PDB entry 4UDB | X-ray diffraction, 2.36 A resolution | chains A and B

# Chain A
Molecule: Mineralocorticoid receptor
From: Homo sapiens
Notes: fragment: ligand binding domain, residues 735-984
Reference sequence: P08235 (MCR_HUMAN); numbering as in UniProt (aligned over 735-984)
Sequence (272 residues; each row starts with the number of its first residue):
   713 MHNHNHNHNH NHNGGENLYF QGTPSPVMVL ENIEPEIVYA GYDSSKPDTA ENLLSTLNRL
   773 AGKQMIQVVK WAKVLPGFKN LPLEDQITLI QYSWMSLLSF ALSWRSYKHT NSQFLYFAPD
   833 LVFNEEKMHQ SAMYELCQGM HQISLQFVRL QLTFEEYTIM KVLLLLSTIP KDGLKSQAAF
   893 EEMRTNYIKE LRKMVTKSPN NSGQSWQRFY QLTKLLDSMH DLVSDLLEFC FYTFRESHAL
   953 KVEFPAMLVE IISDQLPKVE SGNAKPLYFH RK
Disordered / not traced: 713-736, 756-758, 984
Sequence notes: expression tag (713-734); engineered mutation S808 (Cys in P08235), L810 (Ser in P08235), S910 (Cys in P08235)
Ligand contacts: desisobuytyryl ciclesonide (CV7): L766, L769, N770, L772, A773, Q776, W806, M807, L810, S811, L814, R817, F829, F835, M840, M845, L848, C849, M852, L938, F941, C942, T945, V954, F956, L960
Swiss-Prot annotation at these positions:
  - region: K782 to K785 (Important for coactivator binding)
  - binding site (21-hydroxyprogesterone): N770, Q776, R817, T945
  - binding site (aldosterone): N770, Q776, R817, T945
  - binding site (progesterone): N770, Q776, R817, T945
From the paper describing this entry:
  - conformationally variable residues (loop rearrangement): S843, M845, C849
  - post-translational modification sites: S843 (citing earlier work)

# Chain B
Molecule: Nuclear receptor coactivator 1
From: Homo sapiens
Notes: EC 2.3.1.48
Reference sequence: Q15788 (NCOA1_HUMAN); numbering as in UniProt (aligned over 1427-1441)
Sequence (15 residues; row label = number of the first residue in the row):
  1427 PQAQQKSLLQ QLLTE
Disordered / not traced: 1427-1429
Swiss-Prot annotation at these positions:
  - motif: L1435 to L1439 (LXXLL motif 7)

# How chain A and chain B interact
Residue-residue contacts (20):
  V781(A) with L1435(B), hydrophobic; L1438(B), hydrophobic; L1439(B), hydrophobic
  K782(A) with L1438(B)
  K785(A) with L1438(B), hydrogen bond (side chain-backbone); L1439(B); E1441(B), hydrogen bond (side chain-backbone)
  L795(A) with Q1436(B); L1439(B), hydrophobic; T1440(B)
  Q798(A) with L1439(B)
  I799(A) with L1439(B), hydrophobic
  I802(A) with L1435(B), hydrophobic; L1439(B), hydrophobic
  Q803(A) with L1435(B)
  A958(A) with L1434(B), hydrophobic
  M959(A) with L1434(B); L1438(B), hydrophobic
  E962(A) with S1433(B); L1434(B), hydrogen bond (side chain-backbone)
Other interface residues (no listed pair), chain A (13 interface residues in all): I778, I963

# In short
13 residues of chain A face 8 of chain B across their interface; the contacts include 3 hydrogen bonds. Among
the polar pairs are K785(A)-L1438(B), K785(A)-E1441(B) and E962(A)-L1434(B). Bound to chain A: desisobuytyryl
ciclesonide. The paper reports a modification site at S843(A); conformational variability at S843(A), M845(A)
and C849(A).
Here chain A is Mineralocorticoid receptor and chain B is Nuclear receptor coactivator 1, both from Homo
sapiens. Entry 4UDB (MR in complex with desisobutyrylciclesonide) was determined by X-ray diffraction together
with 4UDA, 4UDC and 4UDD from the same study.
